Entry 5CRV (X-ray diffraction, 2.00 A resolution); this record covers chains A and C.

Chain A:
Protein: Tyrosine-protein phosphatase non-receptor type 23
Source organism: Homo sapiens
Notes: EC 3.1.3.48
Reference sequence: Q9H3S7 (PTN23_HUMAN); numbering as in UniProt (aligned over 1-361)
Amino-acid sequence (361 residues; each row starts with the number of its first residue):
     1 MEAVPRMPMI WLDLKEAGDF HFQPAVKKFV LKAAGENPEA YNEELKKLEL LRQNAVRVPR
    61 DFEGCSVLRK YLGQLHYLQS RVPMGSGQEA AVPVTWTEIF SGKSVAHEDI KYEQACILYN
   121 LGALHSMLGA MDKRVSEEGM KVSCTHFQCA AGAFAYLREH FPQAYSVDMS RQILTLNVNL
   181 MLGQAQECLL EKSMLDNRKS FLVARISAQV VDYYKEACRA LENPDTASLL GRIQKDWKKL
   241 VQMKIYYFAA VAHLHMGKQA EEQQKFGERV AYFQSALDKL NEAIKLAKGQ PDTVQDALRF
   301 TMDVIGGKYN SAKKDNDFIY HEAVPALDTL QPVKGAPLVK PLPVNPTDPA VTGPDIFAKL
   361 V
Unresolved in the structure: 34-37
Differences from the reference sequence: engineered mutation Ala-33 (Asn in Q9H3S7), Ala-34 (Tyr in Q9H3S7)
Curated features (UniProtKB/Swiss-Prot):
  - natural variant: Arg-232 (R232Q: In NEDBASS; uncertain significance), Met-302 (M302V: In NEDBASS; uncertain significance)
  - mutagenesis: Leu-202 (L202D: Nearly abolishes interaction with CHMP4B. Abolishes interaction with CHMP4B; when associated with D-206), Ile-206 (I206D: Abolishes interaction with CHMP4B; when associated with D-202)
What the authors report for this chain:
  - specificity-determining residues: Thr-145
  - mutagenesis - T145K, T145R: abolished binding to Signal transducing adapter molecule 2 (chain C)
  - mutagenesis - T145R: unchanged binding to CHMP4B(207-224)
  - mutagenesis - T145K: decreased binding to STAM2
  - mutagenesis - T145K: unchanged binding to CHMP4B
  - mutagenesis - T145A: unchanged binding to Signal transducing adapter molecule 2 (chain C)

Chain C:
Protein: Signal transducing adapter molecule 2
Reference sequence: O75886 (STAM2_HUMAN); residues 350-370 here = UniProt positions 350-370
Amino-acid sequence (21 residues; numbered 350 to 370; the number before each row is that of its first residue):
   350 LNVKVLEALE LYNKLVNEAP V
Unresolved in the structure: 350, 368-370
What the authors report for this chain:
  - mutagenesis - Y361A: abolished binding to HD-PTP
  - specificity-determining residues: Asn-351 to Lys-353 (proposed by the authors, not directly observed)

Chain A / chain C interface:
Pairs across the interface (16; chain A residue first):
  Lys-141(A) / Val-354(C)
  Thr-145(A) / Val-354(C)
  Thr-145(A) / Ala-357(C)
  Gln-148(A) / Ala-357(C)  hydrogen bond (side chain-backbone)
  Cys-149(A) / Lys-353(C)  hydrogen bond
  Leu-189(A) / Leu-358(C)  hydrophobic
  Lys-192(A) / Tyr-361(C)
  Ser-193(A) / Tyr-361(C)
  Asp-196(A) / Tyr-361(C)  hydrogen bond
  Arg-198(A) / Tyr-361(C)  hydrogen bond
  Arg-198(A) / Val-365(C)
  Pro-337(A) / Leu-360(C)
  Leu-338(A) / Leu-360(C)
  Leu-338(A) / Tyr-361(C)  hydrophobic
  Leu-338(A) / Leu-364(C)  hydrophobic
  Leu-342(A) / Ala-357(C)  hydrophobic
Interface residues without a listed pair, chain A (21 interface residues in all): Arg-69, Val-142, Leu-202, Arg-205, Ile-206, Ala-336, Val-339, Lys-340, Pro-343
Interface residues without a listed pair, chain C (9 interface residues in all): Glu-356
Interface features reported in the paper:
  - interface residues, chain A: Lys-141(A), Leu-189(A), Lys-192(A), Arg-198(A), Leu-202(A), Ile-206(A), Ala-336(A), Leu-338(A)
  - interface residues, chain C: Val-354(C), Leu-358(C), Tyr-361(C), Leu-364(C), Val-365(C)

In short:
The interface between chain A and chain C involves 21 residues on one side and 9 on the other, with 4 hydrogen
bonds. Polar pairs include Gln-148(A)/Ala-357(C), Cys-149(A)/Lys-353(C) and Asp-196(A)/Tyr-361(C). The paper
reports that T145K and T145R of chain A abolish binding to Signal transducing adapter molecule 2 (chain C);
interface residues Lys-141(A), Leu-189(A) and Val-354(C) among others; 4 substitutions were tested in all.
Chain A is Tyrosine-protein phosphatase non-receptor type 23 (Homo sapiens) and chain C is Signal transducing
adapter molecule 2; the structure, Crystal structure of the Bro domain of HD-PTP in a complex with the core
region of ..., was determined by X-ray diffraction together with 5CRU from the same study.
